1E5L - chains A and B; structure by X-ray diffraction, 2.40 A resolution.

[Chain A (and B)]
Molecule: Saccharopine reductase
From: Magnaporthe grisea
Notes: EC 1.5.1.10; chain B of this document is another copy of the same molecule, construct and numbering; everything in this record applies to it too
Sequence (450 residues; each row starts with the number of its first residue):
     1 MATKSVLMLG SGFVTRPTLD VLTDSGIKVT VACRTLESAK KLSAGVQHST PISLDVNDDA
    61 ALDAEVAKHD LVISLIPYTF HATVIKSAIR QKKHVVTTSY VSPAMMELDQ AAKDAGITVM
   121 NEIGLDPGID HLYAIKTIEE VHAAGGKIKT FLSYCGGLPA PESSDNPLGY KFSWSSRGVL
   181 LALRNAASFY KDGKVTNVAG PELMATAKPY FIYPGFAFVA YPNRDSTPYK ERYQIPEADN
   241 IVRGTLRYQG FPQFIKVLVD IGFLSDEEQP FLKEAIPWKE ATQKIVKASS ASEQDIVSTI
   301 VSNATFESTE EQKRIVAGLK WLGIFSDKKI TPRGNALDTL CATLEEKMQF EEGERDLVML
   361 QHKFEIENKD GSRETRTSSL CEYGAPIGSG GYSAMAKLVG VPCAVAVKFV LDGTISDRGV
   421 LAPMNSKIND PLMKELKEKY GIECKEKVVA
Not modelled in the structure: 1

[Interface between chain A and chain B]
Residue-residue contacts - 52 pairs, chain A then chain B:
  Pro161(A) with Tyr213(B); Gly215(B); Phe216(B), hydrophobic
  Glu162(A) with Phe216(B); Cys381(B); Tyr383(B), hydrogen bond
  Ser164(A) with Tyr213(B); Pro214(B); Gly215(B), hydrogen bond (side chain-backbone)
  Asp165(A) with Tyr213(B); Lys447(B), salt bridge
  Asn166(A) with Pro214(B)
  Gly169(A) with Pro214(B)
  Phe211(A) with Arg314(B)
  Tyr213(A) with Pro161(B); Ser164(B); Asp165(B); Gln249(B)
  Pro214(A) with Ser164(B); Asn166(B); Gly169(B); Ala217(B); Tyr248(B); Gln249(B), hydrogen bond (backbone-side chain)
  Gly215(A) with Pro161(B); Ser164(B), hydrogen bond (backbone-side chain); Gly215(B); Phe216(B); Ala217(B), hydrogen bond (backbone-backbone); Tyr248(B)
  Phe216(A) with Pro161(B), hydrophobic; Glu162(B); Gly215(B); Ala217(B); Gln249(B), hydrogen bond (backbone-side chain)
  Ala217(A) with Pro214(B); Gly215(B), hydrogen bond (backbone-backbone); Phe216(B); Ala217(B), hydrophobic
  Tyr248(A) with Pro214(B); Gly215(B)
  Gln249(A) with Phe211(B); Tyr213(B), hydrogen bond (side chain-backbone); Pro214(B), hydrogen bond (side chain-backbone); Phe216(B), hydrogen bond (side chain-backbone)
  Arg314(A) with Phe211(B)
  Ala317(A) with Val449(B), hydrophobic; Ala450(B), hydrophobic
  Cys381(A) with Glu162(B)
  Tyr383(A) with Glu162(B), hydrogen bond; Tyr383(B), hydrogen bond
  Lys447(A) with Asp165(B)
Also at the interface, not in a pair above, chain A (20 interface residues in all): Lys320
Also at the interface, not in a pair above, chain B (21 interface residues in all): Trp321

[Summary]
The interface between chain A and chain B involves 20 residues on one side and 21 on the other; the contacts
include 12 hydrogen bonds and 1 salt bridge. Among the polar pairs are Asp165(A)-Lys447(B),
Glu162(A)-Tyr383(B) and Ser164(A)-Gly215(B).
Chain A and chain B are both Saccharopine reductase (Magnaporthe grisea); the structure, Apo saccharopine
reductase from Magnaporthe grisea, was determined by X-ray diffraction together with 1E5Q and 1FF9 from the
same study.
